PDB entry 4FXE | X-ray diffraction, 2.75 A resolution | chains B and E of the 6 polymer chains in the assembly

[Chain B]
Name: Antitoxin RelB
From: Escherichia coli
UniProtKB: P0C079 (RELB_ECOLI); numbering as in UniProt (aligned over 1-79)
Chain sequence (79 residues; row label = number of the first residue in the row):
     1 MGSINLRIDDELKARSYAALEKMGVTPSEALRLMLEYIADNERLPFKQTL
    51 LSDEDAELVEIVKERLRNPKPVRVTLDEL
Unresolved in the structure: 1

[Chain E]
Name: mRNA interferase RelE
From: Escherichia coli
Notes: EC 3.1.-.-
UniProtKB: P0C077 (RELE_ECOLI); numbering as in UniProt (aligned over 1-95)
Chain sequence (95 residues; numbered 1 to 95; the number before each row is that of its first residue):
     1 MAYFLDFDERALKEWRKLGSTVREQLKKKLVEVLESPRIEANKLRGMPDC
    51 YKIKLRSSGYRLVYQVIDEKVVVFVISVGKAERSEVYSEAVKRIL
Unresolved in the structure: 1, 84-95
Sequence notes: engineered mutation Ala-81 (Arg in P0C077)
Swiss-Prot annotation at these positions:
  - active site: Lys-52 (Proton acceptor)
  - site (Transition state stabilizer): Lys-54, Arg-61
From the paper describing this entry:
  - catalytic residues: Tyr-87 (citing earlier work)

[How chain B and chain E interact]
Contacting residue pairs (50; chain B residue first):
  Leu-51(B) with Lys-52(E)
  Glu-54(B) with Arg-61(E), salt bridge; Glu-82(E)
  Asp-55(B) with Leu-44(E); Lys-52(E), salt bridge
  Glu-57(B) with Glu-82(E)
  Leu-58(B) with Lys-52(E); Arg-61(E); Val-63(E), hydrophobic
  Val-59(B) with Leu-44(E), hydrophobic; Arg-45(E); Gly-46(E)
  Val-62(B) with Met-47(E), hydrophobic; Cys-50(E), hydrophobic; Val-63(E), hydrophobic; Ile-76(E), hydrophobic
  Lys-63(B) with Met-47(E)
  Glu-64(B) with Arg-10(E)
  Arg-65(B) with Arg-10(E); Ala-11(E); Glu-14(E), salt bridge; Ile-76(E), hydrogen bond (side chain-backbone); Ser-77(E)
  Leu-66(B) with Met-47(E), hydrophobic; Phe-74(E), hydrophobic
  Asn-68(B) with Arg-10(E), hydrogen bond (backbone-side chain)
  Pro-69(B) with Asp-8(E)
  Lys-70(B) with Phe-7(E); Asp-8(E), hydrogen bond (backbone-side chain); Glu-9(E), hydrogen bond (backbone-backbone); Arg-10(E)
  Pro-71(B) with Phe-7(E); Phe-74(E), hydrophobic
  Val-72(B) with Asp-6(E); Phe-7(E), hydrogen bond (backbone-backbone); Glu-9(E)
  Arg-73(B) with Phe-4(E); Leu-5(E); Asp-6(E), salt bridge; Val-72(E)
  Val-74(B) with Leu-5(E), hydrogen bond (backbone-backbone); Phe-7(E), hydrophobic
  Leu-76(B) with Lys-27(E), hydrogen bond (backbone-side chain); Val-31(E), hydrophobic
  Leu-79(B) with Leu-5(E), hydrophobic; Phe-7(E), hydrophobic; Leu-12(E), hydrophobic; Trp-15(E), hydrogen bond (backbone-side chain); Arg-23(E), hydrogen bond (backbone-side chain); Lys-27(E), hydrogen bond (backbone-side chain)
Other interface residues (no listed pair), chain B (24 interface residues in all): Asp-53, Ile-61, Asp-77, Glu-78
Other interface residues (no listed pair), chain E (33 interface residues in all): Arg-16, Leu-30, Leu-34, Lys-54, Gln-65, Val-78
Interface features reported in the paper:
  - specific contacts: Arg-65(B)/Glu-14(E)
  - interface residues, chain B: Leu-50(B), Leu-58(B), Val-59(B), Val-62(B)

[Overview]
Chain B and chain E form an interface of 24 and 33 residues respectively; the contacts include 10 hydrogen
bonds and 4 salt bridges. Polar contacts include Glu-54(B)/Arg-61(E), Asp-55(B)/Lys-52(E) and
Arg-65(B)/Glu-14(E). The authors report a contact between Arg-65(B) and Glu-14(E). From the paper: the
catalytic residue Tyr-87(E); interface residues Leu-50(B), Leu-58(B) and Val-59(B) among others.
Chain B is Antitoxin RelB and chain E is mRNA interferase RelE, both from Escherichia coli; the structure,
Crystal structure of the intact E. coli RelBE toxin-antitoxin complex, was determined by X-ray diffraction,
deposited together with 4FXH and 4FXI.
